PDB entry 6S6Y | X-ray diffraction, 3.10 A resolution | chains D and H of the 8 polymer chains in the assembly

== Chain D (and H) ==
Name: Formylmethanofuran--tetrahydromethanopterin formyltransferase
From: Methylobacterium extorquens (strain PA1)
Notes: EC 2.3.1.101; chain H of this document is another copy of the same molecule, construct and numbering; everything in this record applies to it too
UniProt: A9W3R8 (A9W3R8_METEP); numbering as in UniProt (aligned over 2-311)
Chain sequence (310 residues; numbered 2 to 311; the number before each row is that of its first residue):
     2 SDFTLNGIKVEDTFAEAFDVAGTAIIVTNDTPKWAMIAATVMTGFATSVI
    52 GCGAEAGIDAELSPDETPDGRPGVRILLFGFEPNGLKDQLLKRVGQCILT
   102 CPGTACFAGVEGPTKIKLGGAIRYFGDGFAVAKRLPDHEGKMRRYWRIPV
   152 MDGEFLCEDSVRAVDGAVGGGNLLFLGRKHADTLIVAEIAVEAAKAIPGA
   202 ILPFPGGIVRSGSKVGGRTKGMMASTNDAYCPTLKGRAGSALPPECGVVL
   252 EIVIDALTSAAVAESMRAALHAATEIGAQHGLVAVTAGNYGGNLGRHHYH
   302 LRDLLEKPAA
Disordered / not traced: 310-311
Reported in the primary citation:
  - catalytic residues: Glu252 (proposed by the authors, not directly observed)

== Interface between chain D and chain H ==
Pairs across the interface (140):
  Asp31(D) - His181(H)  salt bridge
  Lys34(D) - Glu189(H)  salt bridge
  Trp35(D) - Leu185(H)  hydrophobic
  Trp35(D) - Glu189(H)  hydrogen bond
  Trp35(D) - Pro206(H)
  Trp35(D) - Gly207(H)
  Trp35(D) - Ile209(H)  hydrophobic
  Ile38(D) - Gly207(H)
  Thr41(D) - Thr41(H)
  Val42(D) - Gly45(H)
  Val42(D) - Phe46(H)  hydrogen bond (backbone-backbone)
  Val42(D) - Pro206(H)  hydrophobic
  Gly45(D) - Val42(H)
  Gly45(D) - Gly45(H)
  Gly45(D) - Phe46(H)
  Phe46(D) - Val42(H)  hydrogen bond (backbone-backbone)
  Phe46(D) - Gly45(H)
  Phe46(D) - Phe46(H)  hydrophobic
  Phe46(D) - Lys93(H)
  Phe46(D) - Arg94(H)
  Phe46(D) - Cys98(H)  hydrophobic
  Thr48(D) - Gln97(H)  hydrogen bond (side chain-backbone)
  Ser49(D) - Gln97(H)  hydrogen bond
  Gly52(D) - Gln97(H)  hydrogen bond (backbone-side chain)
  Cys53(D) - Gln97(H)  hydrogen bond (backbone-side chain)
  Lys93(D) - Gly52(H)
  Arg94(D) - Phe46(H)
  Gln97(D) - Thr48(H)  hydrogen bond (backbone-side chain)
  Gln97(D) - Ser49(H)  hydrogen bond
  Gln97(D) - Gly52(H)  hydrogen bond (side chain-backbone)
  Gln97(D) - Cys53(H)  hydrogen bond (side chain-backbone)
  Cys98(D) - Phe46(H)  hydrophobic
  Cys98(D) - Pro206(H)
  Leu100(D) - Arg211(H)  hydrogen bond (backbone-side chain)
  Thr101(D) - Phe205(H)
  Thr101(D) - Pro206(H)
  Thr101(D) - Ile209(H)
  Thr101(D) - Val210(H)
  Thr101(D) - Arg211(H)  hydrogen bond (backbone-backbone)
  Thr101(D) - Ser212(H)
  Cys102(D) - Pro206(H)  hydrophobic
  Cys102(D) - Arg211(H)  hydrogen bond (backbone-side chain)
  Pro103(D) - Arg211(H)
  Pro103(D) - Leu251(H)  hydrophobic
  Gly104(D) - His181(H)
  Gly104(D) - Arg211(H)
  Thr105(D) - Arg211(H)  hydrogen bond (backbone-side chain)
  Phe126(D) - Ser212(H)
  Phe126(D) - Ser226(H)
  Phe126(D) - Thr227(H)  hydrogen bond (backbone-backbone)
  Gly127(D) - Thr227(H)
  Asp128(D) - Lys215(H)  salt bridge
  Asp128(D) - Gly218(H)
  Asp128(D) - Arg219(H)  salt bridge
  Asp128(D) - Ser226(H)
  Phe130(D) - Arg219(H)
  Phe130(D) - Asp229(H)
  Phe130(D) - Leu235(H)  hydrophobic
  Pro150(D) - Thr227(H)  hydrogen bond (backbone-side chain)
  Pro150(D) - Cys232(H)
  Pro150(D) - Thr234(H)
  Pro150(D) - Leu235(H)  hydrophobic
  Val151(D) - Arg211(H)
  Val151(D) - Ser212(H)
  Val151(D) - Thr227(H)
  Val151(D) - Cys232(H)
  Val151(D) - Pro233(H)
  Met152(D) - Arg211(H)  hydrogen bond (backbone-backbone)
  Met152(D) - Gly213(H)
  Met152(D) - Asn228(H)
  Met152(D) - Tyr231(H)
  Met152(D) - Pro233(H)
  Met152(D) - Val250(H)  hydrogen bond (backbone-backbone)
  Met152(D) - Glu252(H)
  Asp153(D) - His181(H)  salt bridge
  Asp153(D) - Arg211(H)  salt bridge
  Asp153(D) - Val249(H)
  Asp153(D) - Val250(H)  hydrogen bond (backbone-backbone)
  Glu155(D) - Arg211(H)  hydrogen bond (backbone-side chain)
  Glu155(D) - Thr234(H)
  Phe156(D) - Arg211(H)
  His181(D) - Asp31(H)  salt bridge
  His181(D) - Gly104(H)
  His181(D) - Asp153(H)  salt bridge
  Leu185(D) - Trp35(H)
  Glu189(D) - Lys34(H)  salt bridge
  Glu189(D) - Trp35(H)  hydrogen bond
  Phe205(D) - Thr101(H)
  Pro206(D) - Trp35(H)
  Pro206(D) - Ile38(H)
  Pro206(D) - Cys98(H)
  Pro206(D) - Thr101(H)
  Pro206(D) - Cys102(H)  hydrophobic
  Gly207(D) - Trp35(H)
  Gly207(D) - Ile38(H)
  Ile209(D) - Trp35(H)  hydrophobic
  Ile209(D) - Thr101(H)
  Val210(D) - Thr101(H)
  Arg211(D) - Leu100(H)  hydrogen bond (side chain-backbone)
  Arg211(D) - Thr101(H)  hydrogen bond (backbone-backbone)
  Arg211(D) - Cys102(H)  hydrogen bond (side chain-backbone)
  Arg211(D) - Pro103(H)
  Arg211(D) - Gly104(H)
  Arg211(D) - Thr105(H)  hydrogen bond (side chain-backbone)
  Arg211(D) - Val151(H)
  Arg211(D) - Met152(H)  hydrogen bond (backbone-backbone)
  Arg211(D) - Asp153(H)  salt bridge
  Arg211(D) - Glu155(H)  hydrogen bond (side chain-backbone)
  Arg211(D) - Phe156(H)
  Ser212(D) - Leu100(H)
  Ser212(D) - Thr101(H)
  Ser212(D) - Phe126(H)
  Ser212(D) - Val151(H)
  Gly213(D) - Phe126(H)
  Gly213(D) - Met152(H)
  Gly218(D) - Asp128(H)
  Arg219(D) - Asp128(H)  salt bridge
  Arg219(D) - Phe130(H)
  Met223(D) - Tyr125(H)
  Met223(D) - Asp128(H)
  Ser226(D) - Phe126(H)
  Ser226(D) - Asp128(H)
  Thr227(D) - Phe126(H)  hydrogen bond (backbone-backbone)
  Thr227(D) - Gly127(H)
  Thr227(D) - Pro150(H)  hydrogen bond (side chain-backbone)
  Asp229(D) - Phe130(H)
  Tyr231(D) - Met152(H)
  Cys232(D) - Pro150(H)
  Cys232(D) - Val151(H)
  Pro233(D) - Val151(H)
  Pro233(D) - Met152(H)
  Thr234(D) - Pro150(H)
  Thr234(D) - Glu155(H)
  Leu235(D) - Phe130(H)  hydrophobic
  Leu235(D) - Pro150(H)  hydrophobic
  Val249(D) - Asp153(H)
  Val250(D) - Met152(H)  hydrogen bond (backbone-backbone)
  Val250(D) - Asp153(H)  hydrogen bond (backbone-backbone)
  Leu251(D) - Asp153(H)
  Glu252(D) - Met152(H)
Interface residues without a listed pair, chain D (68 interface residues in all): Gln90, Ala106, Tyr125, Gly154, Leu175, Lys215, Thr220, Ala225, Asn228, Gly248
Interface residues without a listed pair, chain H (68 interface residues in all): Gln90, Ile99, Ala106, Gly154, Leu175, Thr220, Met223, Gly248

== In short ==
The chain D/chain H interface involves 68 residues from each chain; the contacts include 32 hydrogen bonds and
11 salt bridges. Polar pairs include Asp31(D)-His181(H), Lys34(D)-Glu189(H) and Asp128(D)-Lys215(H). The paper
reports the catalytic residue Glu252(D).
Both chains are Formylmethanofuran--tetrahydromethanopterin formyltransferase (Methylobacterium extorquens
(strain PA1)). Entry 6S6Y (X-ray crystal structure of the formyltransferase/hydrolase complex (FhcABCD) from
Methylorubrum extorquens in complex with methylofuran) was determined by X-ray diffraction.
